Entry 8KG4 (X-ray diffraction, 1.20 A resolution); this record covers chain A.

# Chain A
Name: LPXTG-motif cell wall anchor domain protein
Organism: Ligilactobacillus ruminis ATCC 25644
Reference sequence: E7FRT5 (E7FRT5_9LACO); numbering as in UniProt; present here: 208-295, 297-472
Amino-acid sequence (265 residues; numbered 208 to 472 plus 1 insertion-coded residue; 1 number in that range is skipped by the numbering (no residue carries it; nothing is unmodelled there); the number before each row is that of its first residue):
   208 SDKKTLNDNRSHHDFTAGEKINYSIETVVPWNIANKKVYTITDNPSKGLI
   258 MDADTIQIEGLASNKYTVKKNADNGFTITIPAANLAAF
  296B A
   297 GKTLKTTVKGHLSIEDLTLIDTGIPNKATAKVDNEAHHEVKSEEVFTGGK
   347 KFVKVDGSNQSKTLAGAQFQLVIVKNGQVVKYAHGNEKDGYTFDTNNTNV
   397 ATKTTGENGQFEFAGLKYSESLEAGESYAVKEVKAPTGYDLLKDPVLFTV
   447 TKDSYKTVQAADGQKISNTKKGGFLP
Bound ions: Na+ site 1: Tyr230, Ile320, Glu339; Na+ site 2: Ile232, Thr234, Leu300, Thr302

# Summary
Tyr230, Ile320 and Glu339 coordinate Na+ site 1. Ile232, Thr234, Leu300 and Thr302 form the Na+ site 2.
Chain A is LPXTG-motif cell wall anchor domain protein (Ligilactobacillus ruminis ATCC 25644); the structure,
Crystal Structure of M- and C-Domains of the shaft pilin LrpA from Ligilactobacillus ruminis - orthorhombic
..., was determined by X-ray diffraction, deposited together with 8KB2, 8KCL, 8W5B and 8WB8.
